Entry 4BI2 (X-ray diffraction, 3.11 A resolution); this record covers chain A.

[Chain A]
Name: Dual specificity protein kinase ttk
Organism: Homo sapiens
Notes: EC 2.7.12.1; fragment: kinase domain, residues 519-808
UniProtKB: P33981 (TTK_HUMAN); residues 519-808 here = UniProt positions 519-808
Chain sequence (313 residues; each row starts with the number of its first residue):
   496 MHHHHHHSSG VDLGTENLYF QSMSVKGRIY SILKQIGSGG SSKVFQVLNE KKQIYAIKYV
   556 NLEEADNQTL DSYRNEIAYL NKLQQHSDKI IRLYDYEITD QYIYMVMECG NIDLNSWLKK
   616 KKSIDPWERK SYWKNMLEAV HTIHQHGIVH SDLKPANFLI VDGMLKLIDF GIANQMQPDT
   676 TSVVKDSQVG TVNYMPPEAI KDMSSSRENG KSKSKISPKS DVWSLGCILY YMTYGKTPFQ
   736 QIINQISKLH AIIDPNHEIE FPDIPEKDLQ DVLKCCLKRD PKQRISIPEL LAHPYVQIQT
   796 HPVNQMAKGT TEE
Disordered / not traced: 496-515, 670-682, 698-710, 795-808
Differences from the reference sequence: expression tag (496-518)
Residues lining bound ligands:
  - polyethylene glycol fragment (7PE; 2-(2-(2-(2-(2-(2-ethoxyethoxy)ethoxy)ethoxy)ethoxy)ethoxy)ethanol): Ser-537, Val-539, Lys-553, Val-555, Tyr-568, Glu-571, Ile-572, Leu-575, Met-600, Met-602, Ile-663, Asp-664, Ala-668
  - ZO8 (thieno[2,3-c][2,7]naphthyridine): Ile-531, Val-539, Ala-551, Ile-586, Met-602, Glu-603, Cys-604, Gly-605, Asn-606, Ile-607, Asp-608, Leu-654, Ile-663
What the authors report for this chain:
  - binding site for ZO8: Ile-586, Met-602, Glu-603, Gly-605, Leu-654, Ile-663
  - binding site for polyethylene glycol fragment: Lys-553

[In short]
Chain A binds polyethylene glycol fragment and compound ZO8. From the paper: a binding site for ZO8 at
Ile-586, Met-602 and Glu-603 among others; a binding site for polyethylene glycol fragment at Lys-553.
Chain A is Dual specificity protein kinase ttk (Homo sapiens); the structure, Scaffold Focused Virtual
Screening: Prospective Application to the Discovery of TTK Inhibitor, was determined by X-ray diffraction
together with 4BHZ, 4BI0 and 4BI1 from the same study.
